PDB entry 8HAK | electron microscopy, 4.50 A resolution (low resolution: residue-level contacts below are approximate; hydrogen-bond / salt-bridge calls are withheld) | chains D and K of the 11 polymer chains in the assembly

[Chain D]
Protein: Histone H2B type 1-J
Organism: Homo sapiens
UniProtKB: P06899 (H2B1J_HUMAN); residues 1-125 here correspond to UniProt positions 2-126 (UniProt number = residue number + 1)
Sequence (125 residues; each row starts with the number of its first residue):
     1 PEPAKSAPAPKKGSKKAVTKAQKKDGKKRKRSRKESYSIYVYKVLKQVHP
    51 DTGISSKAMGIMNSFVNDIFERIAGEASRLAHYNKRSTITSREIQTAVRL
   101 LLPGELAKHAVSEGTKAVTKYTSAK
Unresolved in the structure: 1-30, 125
Swiss-Prot annotation at these positions:
  - modified residue: Pro1 (N-acetylproline), Glu2 (ADP-ribosyl glutamic acid), Lys5 (N6-(2-hydroxyisobutyryl)lysine), Ser6 (ADP-ribosylserine), Lys11 (N6-(beta-hydroxybutyryl)lysine), Lys12 (N6-(2-hydroxyisobutyryl)lysine), Ser14 (Phosphoserine), Lys15 (N6-acetyllysine), Lys16 (N6-(beta-hydroxybutyryl)lysine), Lys20 (N6-(2-hydroxyisobutyryl)lysine), Lys23 (N6-(2-hydroxyisobutyryl)lysine), Lys24 (N6-(2-hydroxyisobutyryl)lysine), Lys34 (N6-(2-hydroxyisobutyryl)lysine), Glu35 (PolyADP-ribosyl glutamic acid), Ser36 (Phosphoserine), Lys43 (N6-(2-hydroxyisobutyryl)lysine), Lys46 (N6-(2-hydroxyisobutyryl)lysine), Lys57 (N6,N6-dimethyllysine), Arg79 (Dimethylated arginine), Lys85 (N6,N6,N6-trimethyllysine) and 6 more in UniProt
  - glycosylation: Ser112 (O-linked (GlcNAc) serine)
  - cross-link (Glycyl lysine isopeptide (Lys-Gly)): Lys5 (interchain with G-Cter in SUMO2), Lys20 (interchain with G-Cter in SUMO2), Lys34 (interchain with G-Cter in ubiquitin), Lys120 (interchain with G-Cter in ubiquitin)

[Chain K]
Molecule: 180-nt DNA strand
Organism: Homo sapiens
Sequence (180 nucleotides; each row starts with the number of its first residue):
     1 ATCCGTCCGTTACCGCCATCAATATCCACCTGCAGATTCTACCAAAAGTG
    51 TATTTGGAAACTGCTCCATCAAAAGGCATGTTCAGCTGAATTCAGCTGAA
   101 CATGCCTTTTGATGGAGCAGTTTCCAAATACACTTTTGGTAGAATCTGCA
   151 GGTGGATATTGATGGCGGTAACGGACGGAT
Unresolved in the structure: 1-17, 163-180

[How chain D and chain K interact]
Pairs across the interface (17; chain D residue first):
  Ser32(D) - DG120(K)
  Arg33(D) - DA44(K)
  Arg33(D) - DA45(K)
  Glu35(D) - DA46(K)
  Tyr42(D) - DT37(K)
  Gly53(D) - DT37(K)
  Ile54(D) - DA36(K)
  Ile54(D) - DT37(K)
  Ser55(D) - DA36(K)
  Ser56(D) - DA36(K)
  Lys85(D) - DG57(K)
  Arg86(D) - DG57(K)
  Arg86(D) - DA58(K)
  Ser87(D) - DG56(K)
  Ser87(D) - DG57(K)
  Thr88(D) - DG56(K)
  Thr88(D) - DG57(K)
Also at the interface, not in a pair above, chain D (13 interface residues in all): Arg31
Also at the interface, not in a pair above, chain K (10 interface residues in all): DT38

[Summary]
Chain D and chain K form an interface of 13 and 10 residues respectively.
Chain D is Histone H2B type 1-J and chain K is a 180-nt DNA strand, both from Homo sapiens; the structure,
Cryo-EM structure of the p300 catalytic core bound to the H4K12acK16ac nucleosome, class 4 (4.5 angstrom ...,
was determined by electron microscopy together with 8HAG, 8HAH, 8HAI, 8HAJ, 8HAL, 8HAM and 8HAN from the same
study.
